PDB entry 8SQU | electron microscopy, 3.28 A resolution | chains B and D of the 4 polymer chains in the assembly

# Chain B
Name: short pAgo
Source organism: Maribacter polysiphoniae
UniProtKB: A0A316E3U6 (A0A316E3U6_9FLAO); residue numbers follow UniProt; this construct covers 1-507
Amino-acid sequence (507 residues; numbered 1 to 507; the number before each row is that of its first residue):
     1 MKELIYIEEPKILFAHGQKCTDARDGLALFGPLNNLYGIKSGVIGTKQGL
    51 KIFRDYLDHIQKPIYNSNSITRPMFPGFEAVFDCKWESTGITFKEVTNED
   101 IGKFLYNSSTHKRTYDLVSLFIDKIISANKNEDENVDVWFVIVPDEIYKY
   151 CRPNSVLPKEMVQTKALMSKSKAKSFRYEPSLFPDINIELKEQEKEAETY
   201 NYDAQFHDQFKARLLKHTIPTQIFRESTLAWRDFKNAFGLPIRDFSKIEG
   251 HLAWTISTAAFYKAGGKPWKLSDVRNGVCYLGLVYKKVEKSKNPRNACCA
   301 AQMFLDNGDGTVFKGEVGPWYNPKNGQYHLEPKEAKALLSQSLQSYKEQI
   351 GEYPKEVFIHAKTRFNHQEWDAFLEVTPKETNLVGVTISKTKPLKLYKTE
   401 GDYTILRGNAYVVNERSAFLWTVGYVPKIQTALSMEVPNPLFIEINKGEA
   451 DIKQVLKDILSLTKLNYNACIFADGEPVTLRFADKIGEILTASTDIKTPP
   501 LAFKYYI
Disordered / not traced: 159-196
Metal / ion sites: Mg2+: Tyr506, Ile507 (shared with 1 residue of chain C)

# Chain D
Molecule: target DNA
Sequence (25 nucleotides; numbered 1 to 25; the number before each row is that of its first residue):
     1 CAACTAATAGATTAGAGCCGTCAAT
Disordered / not traced: 1-3, 24-25

# Chain B / chain D interface
Pairs across the interface - 19 pairs, chain B then chain D:
  Ser67(B) with DC22(D), phosphate contact; DA23(D), hydrogen bond to the phosphate
  Asn68(B) with DA23(D), hydrogen bond to the phosphate
  Thr71(B) with DC22(D), phosphate contact; DA23(D), phosphate contact
  Arg243(B) with DT21(D), base contact
  Asp244(B) with DC22(D), base contact
  Lys247(B) with DC22(D), sugar contact
  Lys286(B) with DG15(D), phosphate contact
  Lys287(B) with DG15(D), hydrogen bond to the phosphate
  Glu289(B) with DA16(D), phosphate contact
  Tyr328(B) with DT13(D), sugar contact; DA14(D), hydrogen bond to the sugar
  Thr363(B) with DT13(D), phosphate contact; DA14(D), phosphate contact
  Arg364(B) with DT13(D), hydrogen bond to the phosphate
  Thr391(B) with DT13(D), base contact
  Met435(B) with DG20(D), sugar contact; DT21(D), sugar contact
Other interface residues (no listed pair), chain B (17 interface residues in all): Asn154, Tyr285, Lys362
Other interface residues (no listed pair), chain D (10 interface residues in all): DT12, DG17

# Overview
17 residues of chain B and 10 residues of chain D are in contact; the contacts include 5 hydrogen bonds. Polar
contacts include Tyr328(B)-DA14(D), Ser67(B)-DA23(D) and Asn68(B)-DA23(D). The Mg2+ site is built by Tyr506(B)
and Ile507(B).
Chain B is short pAgo (Maribacter polysiphoniae) and chain D is target DNA; the structure, Monomeric MapSPARTA
bound with guide RNA and target DNA hybrid, was determined by electron microscopy, deposited together with
8FEX, 8FFI, 8SP0, 8SP3 and 8SPO.
